PDB entry 9F2H | X-ray diffraction, 1.30 A resolution | chains A and B

# Chain A (and B)
Name: Nucleoprotein
From: Severe acute respiratory syndrome coronavirus 2
Notes: chain B of this document is another copy of the same molecule, construct and numbering; everything in this record applies to it too
UniProtKB: P0DTC9 (NCAP_SARS2); residue numbers follow UniProt; this construct covers 256-364
Chain sequence (111 residues; row label = number of the first residue in the row):
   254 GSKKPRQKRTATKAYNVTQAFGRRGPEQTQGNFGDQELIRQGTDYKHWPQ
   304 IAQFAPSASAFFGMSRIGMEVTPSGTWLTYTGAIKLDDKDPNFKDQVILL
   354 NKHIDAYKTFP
Unresolved in the structure: 254-256 (chain B: 254)
Differences from the reference sequence: expression tag (254-255)
Small-molecule neighbours: Riluzole (657; 6-(trifluoromethoxy)-1,3-benzothiazol-2-amine): Gln-281, Thr-282, Glu-323, Thr-325, Trp-330, Thr-332

# Chain A / chain B interface
Contacting residue pairs (144; chain A residue first):
  Arg-259(A) / Ala-313(B)
  Arg-259(A) / Met-317(B)
  Gln-260(A) / Gln-306(B)  hydrogen bond (side chain-backbone)
  Gln-260(A) / Phe-307(B)
  Gln-260(A) / Ala-308(B)
  Gln-260(A) / Pro-309(B)
  Gln-260(A) / Ser-310(B)  hydrogen bond (backbone-backbone)
  Gln-260(A) / Ala-313(B)
  Gln-260(A) / Met-317(B)
  Gln-260(A) / Ile-337(B)
  Lys-261(A) / Ala-305(B)  hydrogen bond (side chain-backbone)
  Lys-261(A) / Gln-306(B)
  Lys-261(A) / Ala-308(B)  hydrogen bond (side chain-backbone)
  Arg-262(A) / Ser-310(B)  hydrogen bond (backbone-side chain)
  Arg-262(A) / Ser-312(B)
  Arg-262(A) / Ala-313(B)
  Thr-263(A) / Ser-312(B)
  Ala-264(A) / Ser-312(B)  hydrogen bond (backbone-side chain)
  Phe-274(A) / Ser-312(B)
  Phe-274(A) / Ala-313(B)  hydrophobic
  Phe-274(A) / Gly-316(B)
  Phe-274(A) / Met-317(B)  hydrophobic
  Arg-277(A) / Gly-316(B)  hydrogen bond (side chain-backbone)
  Gly-278(A) / Arg-319(B)  hydrogen bond (backbone-side chain)
  Pro-279(A) / Arg-319(B)
  Glu-280(A) / Arg-319(B)  hydrogen bond (backbone-side chain)
  Gln-281(A) / Arg-319(B)
  Gln-283(A) / Met-317(B)
  Gln-283(A) / Arg-319(B)  hydrogen bond (backbone-side chain)
  Gly-284(A) / Gly-316(B)
  Gly-284(A) / Met-317(B)
  Gly-284(A) / Ser-318(B)
  Asn-285(A) / Ser-318(B)  hydrogen bond (backbone-backbone)
  Asn-285(A) / Arg-319(B)
  Asn-285(A) / Ile-320(B)  hydrogen bond (side chain-backbone)
  Phe-286(A) / Phe-315(B)
  Phe-286(A) / Ile-320(B)  hydrophobic
  Thr-296(A) / Ser-312(B)
  Trp-301(A) / Ala-311(B)
  Trp-301(A) / Ser-312(B)
  Ile-304(A) / Phe-315(B)
  Ala-305(A) / Lys-261(B)  hydrogen bond (backbone-side chain)
  Gln-306(A) / Gln-260(B)  hydrogen bond (backbone-side chain)
  Gln-306(A) / Lys-261(B)
  Phe-307(A) / Gln-260(B)
  Phe-307(A) / Phe-315(B)  hydrophobic
  Phe-307(A) / Leu-331(B)  hydrophobic
  Ala-308(A) / Gln-260(B)
  Ala-308(A) / Lys-261(B)  hydrogen bond (backbone-side chain)
  Ala-308(A) / Ala-311(B)  hydrophobic
  Ala-308(A) / Phe-314(B)  hydrophobic
  Ala-308(A) / Phe-315(B)
  Pro-309(A) / Gln-260(B)
  Pro-309(A) / Phe-314(B)
  Ser-310(A) / Gln-260(B)  hydrogen bond (backbone-backbone)
  Ser-310(A) / Arg-262(B)  hydrogen bond (side chain-backbone)
  Ala-311(A) / Trp-301(B)
  Ala-311(A) / Ala-308(B)  hydrophobic
  Ser-312(A) / Thr-263(B)
  Ser-312(A) / Ala-264(B)  hydrogen bond (side chain-backbone)
  Ser-312(A) / Phe-274(B)
  Ser-312(A) / Thr-296(B)
  Ser-312(A) / Trp-301(B)
  Ala-313(A) / Arg-259(B)
  Ala-313(A) / Gln-260(B)
  Ala-313(A) / Arg-262(B)
  Ala-313(A) / Phe-274(B)  hydrophobic
  Phe-314(A) / Ala-308(B)  hydrophobic
  Phe-314(A) / Pro-309(B)
  Phe-315(A) / Phe-286(B)
  Phe-315(A) / Ile-304(B)
  Phe-315(A) / Phe-307(B)  hydrophobic
  Phe-315(A) / Ala-308(B)
  Gly-316(A) / Phe-274(B)
  Gly-316(A) / Arg-277(B)  hydrogen bond (backbone-side chain)
  Gly-316(A) / Gly-284(B)
  Met-317(A) / Arg-259(B)
  Met-317(A) / Gln-260(B)
  Met-317(A) / Phe-274(B)  hydrophobic
  Met-317(A) / Thr-282(B)
  Met-317(A) / Gly-284(B)
  Met-317(A) / Tyr-333(B)
  Ser-318(A) / Gly-284(B)
  Ser-318(A) / Asn-285(B)
  Ser-318(A) / Tyr-333(B)  hydrogen bond
  Arg-319(A) / Gly-278(B)  hydrogen bond (side chain-backbone)
  Arg-319(A) / Pro-279(B)
  Arg-319(A) / Glu-280(B)  hydrogen bond (side chain-backbone)
  Arg-319(A) / Gln-281(B)
  Arg-319(A) / Gln-283(B)  hydrogen bond (side chain-backbone)
  Arg-319(A) / Asn-285(B)
  Ile-320(A) / Asn-285(B)  hydrogen bond (backbone-side chain)
  Ile-320(A) / Phe-286(B)  hydrophobic
  Ile-320(A) / Ile-357(B)
  Gly-321(A) / Ile-357(B)
  Met-322(A) / Leu-339(B)  hydrophobic
  Met-322(A) / Val-350(B)  hydrophobic
  Met-322(A) / Leu-353(B)  hydrophobic
  Met-322(A) / Asn-354(B)
  Met-322(A) / Ile-357(B)  hydrophobic
  Ser-327(A) / Lys-338(B)  hydrogen bond (backbone-side chain)
  Gly-328(A) / Lys-338(B)
  Thr-329(A) / Lys-338(B)
  Thr-329(A) / Leu-339(B)  hydrogen bond (backbone-backbone)
  Thr-329(A) / Phe-346(B)
  Trp-330(A) / Ala-336(B)  hydrophobic
  Trp-330(A) / Ile-337(B)
  Trp-330(A) / Lys-338(B)
  Leu-331(A) / Phe-307(B)  hydrophobic
  Leu-331(A) / Ala-336(B)
  Leu-331(A) / Ile-337(B)  hydrogen bond (backbone-backbone)
  Leu-331(A) / Leu-339(B)
  Thr-332(A) / Gly-335(B)
  Tyr-333(A) / Met-317(B)
  Tyr-333(A) / Ser-318(B)  hydrogen bond
  Tyr-333(A) / Tyr-333(B)  hydrophobic
  Tyr-333(A) / Thr-334(B)
  Tyr-333(A) / Gly-335(B)  hydrogen bond (backbone-backbone)
  Tyr-333(A) / Ala-336(B)
  Tyr-333(A) / Ile-337(B)  hydrophobic
  Thr-334(A) / Tyr-333(B)  hydrogen bond (side chain-backbone)
  Thr-334(A) / Thr-334(B)  hydrogen bond
  Gly-335(A) / Thr-332(B)
  Gly-335(A) / Tyr-333(B)  hydrogen bond (backbone-backbone)
  Ala-336(A) / Thr-282(B)
  Ala-336(A) / Trp-330(B)  hydrophobic
  Ala-336(A) / Leu-331(B)
  Ala-336(A) / Tyr-333(B)
  Ile-337(A) / Gln-260(B)
  Ile-337(A) / Trp-330(B)
  Ile-337(A) / Leu-331(B)  hydrogen bond (backbone-backbone)
  Ile-337(A) / Tyr-333(B)  hydrophobic
  Lys-338(A) / Ser-327(B)  hydrogen bond (side chain-backbone)
  Lys-338(A) / Gly-328(B)
  Lys-338(A) / Thr-329(B)
  Lys-338(A) / Trp-330(B)
  Leu-339(A) / Thr-329(B)  hydrogen bond (backbone-backbone)
  Leu-339(A) / Leu-331(B)
  Phe-346(A) / Thr-329(B)
  Leu-353(A) / Met-322(B)  hydrophobic
  Leu-353(A) / Leu-331(B)  hydrophobic
  Asn-354(A) / Met-322(B)
  Ile-357(A) / Ile-320(B)
  Ile-357(A) / Met-322(B)  hydrophobic
Also at the interface, not in a pair above, chain A (57 interface residues in all): Thr-282, Val-350, Asp-358
Also at the interface, not in a pair above, chain B (58 interface residues in all): Gly-321, Asp-341, Asp-358

# Summary
Chain A and chain B form an interface of 57 and 58 residues respectively, with 35 hydrogen bonds. Polar pairs
include Gln-260(A)/Gln-306(B), Lys-261(A)/Ala-305(B) and Lys-261(A)/Ala-308(B). Bound to chain A: Riluzole.
Both chains are Nucleoprotein (Severe acute respiratory syndrome coronavirus 2). Entry 9F2H (Crystal structure
of SARS-CoV-2 N-protein C-terminal domain in complex with riluzole) was determined by X-ray diffraction (same
publication as 9F2G and 9F2I).
